PDB entry 5T1W | X-ray diffraction, 2.96 A resolution | chain A

== Chain A ==
Name: Beta-secretase 1
From: Homo sapiens
Notes: EC 3.4.23.46
UniProt: P56817 (BACE1_HUMAN); residues -15 to 393 here correspond to UniProt positions 46-454 (UniProt number = residue number + 61)
Amino-acid sequence (415 residues; each row starts with the number of its first residue; numbers below 1 keep their minus sign (Glu-15 is residue -15)):
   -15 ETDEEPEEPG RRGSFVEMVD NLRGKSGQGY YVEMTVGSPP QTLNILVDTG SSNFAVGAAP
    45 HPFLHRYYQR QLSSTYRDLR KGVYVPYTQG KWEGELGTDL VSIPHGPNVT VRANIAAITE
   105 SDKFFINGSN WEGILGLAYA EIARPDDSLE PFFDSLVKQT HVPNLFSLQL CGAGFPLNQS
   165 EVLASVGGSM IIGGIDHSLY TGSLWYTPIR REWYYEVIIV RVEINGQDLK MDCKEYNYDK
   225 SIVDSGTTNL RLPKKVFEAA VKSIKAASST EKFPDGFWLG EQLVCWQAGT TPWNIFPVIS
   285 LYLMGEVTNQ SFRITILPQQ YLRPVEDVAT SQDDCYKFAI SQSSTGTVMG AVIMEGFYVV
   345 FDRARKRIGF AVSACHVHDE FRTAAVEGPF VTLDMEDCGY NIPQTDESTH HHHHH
Not modelled in the structure: -15 to -4, 158-168, 310-316, 386-399
Disulfide bonds: Cys155-Cys359, Cys217-Cys382, Cys269-Cys319
Sequence notes: expression tag (394-399)
Bound ions: Na+ site 1: His181, Tyr184; Na+ site 2 near Ser328 (its only coordinating residue here)
Residues lining bound ligands: 74B ((4aR,6R,8aS)-8a-(2,4-difluoro-5-{[(2,2,2-trifluoroethyl)amino]methyl}phenyl)-6-(fluoromethyl)-4,4a,5,6,8,8a-hexahydropyrano[3,4-d][1,3]thiazin-2-amine): Gly11, Gln12, Gly13, Leu30, Asp32, Gly34, Ser35, Val69, Tyr71, Phe108, Ile110, Trp115, Ile118, Arg128, Asp228, Ser229, Gly230, Thr231, Thr232
UniProt features mapped onto this chain:
  - active site: Asp32, Asp228
  - modified residue (N6-acetyllysine): Lys65, Lys214, Lys218, Lys224, Lys238, Lys239, Lys246
  - glycosylation (N-linked (GlcNAc...) asparagine): Asn92, Asn111, Asn162, Asn293
Reported in the primary citation:
  - conformationally variable residues (side-chain flip): Tyr71
  - binding site for 74B: Tyr71

== Summary ==
Ligands of chain A: compound 74B. The Na+ site 1 is built by His181 and Tyr184. From UniProt: active-site
residues Asp32 and Asp228. From the paper: a binding site for 74B at Tyr71; conformational variability at
Tyr71.
Chain A is Beta-secretase 1 (Homo sapiens); the structure, Aminomethyl-Derived Beta Secretase (BACE1)
Inhibitors: Engaging Gly230 without an Anilide Functionality, was determined by X-ray diffraction, deposited
together with 5T1U, 5TFT and 5TFU.
